PDB entry 7JZL | electron microscopy, 2.70 A resolution | chains A and E of the 6 polymer chains in the assembly

[Chain A]
Protein: Spike glycoprotein
From: Severe acute respiratory syndrome coronavirus 2
UniProt: P0DTC2 (SPIKE_SARS2); residue numbers follow UniProt; this construct covers 1-1208
Sequence (1288 residues; row label = number of the first residue in the row):
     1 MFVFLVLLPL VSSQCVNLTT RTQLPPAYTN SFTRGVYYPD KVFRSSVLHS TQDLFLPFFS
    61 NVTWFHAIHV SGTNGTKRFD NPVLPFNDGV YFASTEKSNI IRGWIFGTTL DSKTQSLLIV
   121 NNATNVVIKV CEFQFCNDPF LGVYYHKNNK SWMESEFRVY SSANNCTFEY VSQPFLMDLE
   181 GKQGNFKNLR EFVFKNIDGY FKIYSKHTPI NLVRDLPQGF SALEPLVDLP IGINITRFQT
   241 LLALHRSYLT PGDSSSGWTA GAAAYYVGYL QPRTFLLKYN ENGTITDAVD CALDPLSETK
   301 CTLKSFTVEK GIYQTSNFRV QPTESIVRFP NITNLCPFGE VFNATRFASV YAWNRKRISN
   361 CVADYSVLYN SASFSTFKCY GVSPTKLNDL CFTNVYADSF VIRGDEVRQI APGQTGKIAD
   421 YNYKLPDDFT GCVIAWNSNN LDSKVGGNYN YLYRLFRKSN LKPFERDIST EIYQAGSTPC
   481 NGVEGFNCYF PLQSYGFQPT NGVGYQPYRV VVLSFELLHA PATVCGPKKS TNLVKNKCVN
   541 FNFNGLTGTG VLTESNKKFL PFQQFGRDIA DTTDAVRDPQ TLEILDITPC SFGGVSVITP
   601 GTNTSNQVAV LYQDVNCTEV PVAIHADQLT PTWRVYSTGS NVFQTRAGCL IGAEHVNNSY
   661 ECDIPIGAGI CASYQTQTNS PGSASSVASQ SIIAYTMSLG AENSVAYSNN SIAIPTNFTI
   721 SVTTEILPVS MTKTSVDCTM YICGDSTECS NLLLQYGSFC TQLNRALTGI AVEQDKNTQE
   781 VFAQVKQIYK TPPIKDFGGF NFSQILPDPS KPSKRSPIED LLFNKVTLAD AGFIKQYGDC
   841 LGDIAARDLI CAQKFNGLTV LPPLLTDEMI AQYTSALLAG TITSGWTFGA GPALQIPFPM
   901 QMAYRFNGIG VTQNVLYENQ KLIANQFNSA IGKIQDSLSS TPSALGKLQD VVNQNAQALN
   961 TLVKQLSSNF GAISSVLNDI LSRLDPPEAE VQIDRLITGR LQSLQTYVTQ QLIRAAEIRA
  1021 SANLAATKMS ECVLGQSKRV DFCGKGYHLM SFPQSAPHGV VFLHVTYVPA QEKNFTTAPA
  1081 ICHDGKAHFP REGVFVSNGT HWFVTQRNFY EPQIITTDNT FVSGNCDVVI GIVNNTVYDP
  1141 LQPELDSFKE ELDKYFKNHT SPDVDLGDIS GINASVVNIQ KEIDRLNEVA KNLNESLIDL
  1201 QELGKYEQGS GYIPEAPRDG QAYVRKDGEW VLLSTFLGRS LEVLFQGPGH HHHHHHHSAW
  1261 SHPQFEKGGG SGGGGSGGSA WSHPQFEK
Disordered / not traced: 1-26, 67-81, 111-115, 136-137, 142-165, 173-185, 212-213, 243-263, 621-640, 677-689, 827-855, 1151-1288
Construct notes: conflict Gly682 (Arg in P0DTC2), Ser683 (Arg in P0DTC2), Ser685 (Arg in P0DTC2), Pro817 (Phe in P0DTC2), Pro892 (Ala in P0DTC2), Pro899 (Ala in P0DTC2), Pro942 (Ala in P0DTC2), Pro986 (Lys in P0DTC2), Pro987 (Val in P0DTC2); expression tag (1209-1288)
Curated features (UniProtKB/Swiss-Prot):
  - region: Asn280 to Cys301 (Putative superantigen), Arg403 to Asp405 (Integrin-binding motif), Asn448 to Phe456 (Immunodominant HLA epitope recognized by the CD8+), Pro681, Ala684 (Putative superantigen), Ser816 to Tyr837 (Fusion peptide 1), Lys835 to Phe855 (Fusion peptide 2), Asp1163 to Glu1202 (Heptad repeat 2)
  - site: Arg815, Ser816 (Cleavage)
  - glycosylation: Asn17 (N-linked (GlcNAc...) (complex) asparagine), Asn61 (N-linked (GlcNAc...) (hybrid) asparagine), Asn74 (N-linked (GlcNAc...) (complex) asparagine), Asn122 (N-linked (GlcNAc...) (hybrid) asparagine), Asn149 (N-linked (GlcNAc...) (complex) asparagine), Asn165 (N-linked (GlcNAc...) (complex) asparagine), Asn234 (N-linked (GlcNAc...) (high mannose) asparagine), Asn282 (N-linked (GlcNAc...) (complex) asparagine), Thr323 (O-linked (GalNAc) threonine), Ser325 (O-linked (HexNAc...) serine), Asn331 (N-linked (GlcNAc...) (complex) asparagine), Asn343 (N-linked (GlcNAc...) (complex) asparagine), Asn603 (N-linked (GlcNAc...) (hybrid) asparagine), Asn616 (N-linked (GlcNAc...) (complex) asparagine), Asn657 (N-linked (GlcNAc...) (complex) asparagine), Thr676 (O-linked (GlcNAc...) threonine), Thr678 (O-linked (GlcNAc...) threonine), Asn709 (N-linked (GlcNAc...) (high mannose) asparagine), Asn717 (N-linked (GlcNAc...) (hybrid) asparagine), Asn801 (N-linked (GlcNAc...) (hybrid) asparagine) and 6 more in UniProt
  - natural variant: Leu5 (L5F: In strain: Iota/B.1.526), Ser13 (S13I: In strain: Epsilon/B.1.427/B.1.429), Leu18 (L18F: In strain: Beta/B.1.351, Gamma/P.1 and 1 more), Thr19 (T19I: In strain: Omicron/BQ.1.1, Omicron/XBB.1.5 and 1 more; T19R: In strain: Delta/B.1.617.2, Omicron/BA.2 and 4 more), Thr20 (T20N: In strain: Gamma/P.1), Leu24 to Ala27 (sequence variant, change not given here; In strain: Omicron/BA.2, Omicron/BA.2.12.1 and 6 more), Pro26 (P26S: In strain: Gamma/P.1), Gln52 (Q52H: In strain: Omicron/EG.5.1), Ala67 (A67V: In strain: Eta/B.1.525, Omicron/BA.1), His69 to Val70 (deletion: In strain: Alpha/B.1.1.7, Eta/B.1.525 and 5 more), Gly75 (G75V: In strain: Lambda/C.37), Thr76 (T76I: In strain: Lambda/C.37), 82 further natural variant entries in UniProt
  - mutagenesis: His69 to Val70 (Increased incorporation of cleaved spike into virions), Asn121 (N121Q: Partial loss of biliverdin affinity), Arg190 (R190K: Partial loss of biliverdin affinity), Asn234 (N234Q: Increased resistance to neutralizing antibodies), Asn331 (N331Q: Reduced viral infectivity), Asn343 (N343Q: Reduced viral infectivity), Leu452 (L452R: Increased resistance to neutralizing antibodies. Decreases HLA binding to NF9 epitope. Increased binding affinity to human ACE2), Tyr453 (Y453F: Decreased HLA binding to NF9 epitope. Increased binding affinity to human ACE2), Ala475 (A475V: Increased resistance to neutralizing antibodies), Val483 (V483A: Increased resistance to neutralizing antibodies), Glu484 (E484D: Increased replication in human TMEM106B overexpressing cells), Phe490 (F490L: Increased resistance to neutralizing antibodies and human covalescent sera neutralization), 12 further mutagenesis entries in UniProt
Disulfides: Cys131-Cys166, Cys291-Cys301, Cys336-Cys361, Cys379-Cys432, Cys391-Cys525, Cys480-Cys488, Cys538-Cys590, Cys617-Cys649, Cys662-Cys671, Cys738-Cys760, Cys743-Cys749, Cys1032-Cys1043, Cys1082-Cys1126
Covalent attachments: N-acetylglucosamine (NAG) linked to Asn61, Asn122, Asn234, Asn282, Asn331, Asn343, Asn603, Asn616, Asn657, Asn709, Asn717, Asn801, Asn1074, Asn1098, Asn1134

[Chain E]
Protein: LCB1
From: synthetic construct
Sequence (55 residues; row label = number of the first residue in the row):
     1 DKEWILQKIY EIMRLLDELG HAEASMRVSD LIYEFMKKGD ERLLEEAERL LEEVE

[Chain A / chain E interface]
Residue-residue contacts - 7 pairs, chain A then chain E:
  Tyr453(A) - Ser29(E)
  Leu455(A) - Ser29(E)
  Tyr489(A) - Leu6(E)
  Tyr489(A) - Gln7(E)  hydrogen bond (side chain-backbone)
  Gly496(A) - Ala22(E)
  Asn501(A) - Glu23(E)
  Tyr505(A) - Met26(E)  hydrophobic
Interface residues without a listed pair, chain A (7 interface residues in all): Lys417
Interface residues without a listed pair, chain E (10 interface residues in all): Tyr10, Arg27, Ile32, Tyr33

[In short]
Chain A and chain E form an interface of 7 and 10 residues respectively, with 1 hydrogen bond. Its one
hydrogen-bonded contact is Tyr489(A)-Gln7(E). N-acetylglucosamine is covalently linked to Asn61(A), Asn122(A),
Asn234(A), Asn282(A), Asn331(A) and Asn343(A) and 9 more.
Chain A is Spike glycoprotein (Severe acute respiratory syndrome coronavirus 2) and chain E is LCB1 (synthetic
construct); the structure, SARS-CoV-2 spike in complex with LCB1 (2RBDs open), was determined by electron
microscopy (same publication as 7JZM, 7JZN and 7JZU).
